1H8Y - chains A and B; structure by X-ray diffraction, 2.00 A resolution.

Chain A (and B):
Protein: Beta-lactamase
From: Pseudomonas aeruginosa
Notes: EC 3.5.2.6; chain B of this document is another copy of the same molecule, construct and numbering; everything in this record applies to it too
Reference sequence: Q51400 (Q51400); residues 20-266 here = UniProt positions 20-266
Chain sequence (247 residues; each row starts with the number of its first residue):
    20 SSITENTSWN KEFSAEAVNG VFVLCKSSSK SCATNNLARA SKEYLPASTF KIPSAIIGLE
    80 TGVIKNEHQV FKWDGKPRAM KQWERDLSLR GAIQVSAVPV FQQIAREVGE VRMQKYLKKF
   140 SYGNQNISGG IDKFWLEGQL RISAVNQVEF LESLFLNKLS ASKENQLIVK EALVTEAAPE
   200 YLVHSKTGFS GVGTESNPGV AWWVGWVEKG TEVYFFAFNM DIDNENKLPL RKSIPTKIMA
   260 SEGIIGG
Disulfides: C44-C51
Covalent attachments: Meropenem, bound form (MER) linked to S67
Small-molecule neighbours: Meropenem, bound form (MER; (4R,5S)-3-{[(3S,5S)-5-(dimethylcarbamoyl)pyrrolidin-3-yl]sulfanyl}-5-[(2S,3R)-3-hydroxy-1-oxobutan-2-yl]-4-methyl-4,5-d ihydro-1H-pyrrole-2-carboxylic acid): A66, K70, M99, Q101, W102, S115, V117, L155, T206, G207, F208, L247, R250

How chain A and chain B interact:
Residue-residue contacts - 56 pairs, chain A then chain B:
  N85(A) - K182(B)
  E86(A) - N176(B)  hydrogen bond
  E86(A) - K182(B)  salt bridge
  E86(A) - L186(B)
  E86(A) - K189(B)  salt bridge
  H87(A) - F174(B)  hydrogen bond (side chain-backbone)
  H87(A) - N176(B)
  V89(A) - T230(B)
  R104(A) - E199(B)  salt bridge
  D105(A) - T230(B)
  L106(A) - T230(B)
  S107(A) - G229(B)
  S107(A) - T230(B)
  R109(A) - A197(B)  hydrogen bond (side chain-backbone)
  R109(A) - P198(B)
  R109(A) - Y200(B)
  R109(A) - L201(B)
  Q113(A) - P198(B)
  F174(A) - H87(B)  hydrogen bond (backbone-side chain)
  N176(A) - E86(B)  hydrogen bond
  K182(A) - N85(B)
  K182(A) - E86(B)  salt bridge
  K182(A) - E183(B)
  E183(A) - K182(B)  salt bridge
  E183(A) - L186(B)
  L186(A) - E86(B)
  L186(A) - E183(B)
  L186(A) - I187(B)  hydrophobic
  I187(A) - K182(B)
  I187(A) - L186(B)  hydrophobic
  K189(A) - E86(B)  salt bridge
  K189(A) - E190(B)
  E190(A) - K189(B)
  E190(A) - E190(B)  hydrogen bond (side chain-backbone)
  E190(A) - L201(B)
  E190(A) - H203(B)  salt bridge
  E190(A) - E227(B)
  V193(A) - A196(B)  hydrophobic
  T194(A) - A196(B)
  E195(A) - A196(B)
  A196(A) - V193(B)  hydrophobic
  A196(A) - T194(B)
  A196(A) - A196(B)
  A197(A) - R109(B)  hydrogen bond (backbone-side chain)
  P198(A) - R109(B)
  P198(A) - Q113(B)
  E199(A) - R104(B)  salt bridge
  Y200(A) - R109(B)
  L201(A) - R109(B)
  L201(A) - E190(B)
  H203(A) - E190(B)  salt bridge
  E227(A) - E190(B)
  G229(A) - S107(B)
  T230(A) - D105(B)
  T230(A) - L106(B)
  T230(A) - S107(B)
Other interface residues (no listed pair), chain A (32 interface residues in all): L175
Other interface residues (no listed pair), chain B (32 interface residues in all): V89, L175, E195

Summary:
The chain A/chain B interface involves 32 residues from each chain; the contacts include 7 hydrogen bonds and
9 salt bridges. Polar contacts include E86(A)-K182(B), E86(A)-K189(B) and R104(A)-E199(B). Covalently linked
Meropenem, bound form: at S67(A).
Chain A and chain B are both Beta-lactamase (Pseudomonas aeruginosa); the structure, Crystal structure of the
class D beta-lactamase OXA-13 in complex with meropenem, was determined by X-ray diffraction, deposited
together with 1H8Z.
